7UUL - chains A and D of the 3 polymer chains in the assembly; structure by X-ray diffraction, 2.26 A resolution.

# Chain A (and D)
Molecule: Aminocyclitol acetyltransferase ApmA
From: Staphylococcus aureus
Notes: chain D of this document is another copy of the same molecule, construct and numbering; everything in this record applies to it too
UniProt: A0A1D0AST6 (A0A1D0AST6_STAAU); numbering as in UniProt (aligned over 1-274)
Chain sequence (276 residues; each row starts with the number of its first residue; numbers below 1 keep their minus sign (Gln-1 is residue -1)):
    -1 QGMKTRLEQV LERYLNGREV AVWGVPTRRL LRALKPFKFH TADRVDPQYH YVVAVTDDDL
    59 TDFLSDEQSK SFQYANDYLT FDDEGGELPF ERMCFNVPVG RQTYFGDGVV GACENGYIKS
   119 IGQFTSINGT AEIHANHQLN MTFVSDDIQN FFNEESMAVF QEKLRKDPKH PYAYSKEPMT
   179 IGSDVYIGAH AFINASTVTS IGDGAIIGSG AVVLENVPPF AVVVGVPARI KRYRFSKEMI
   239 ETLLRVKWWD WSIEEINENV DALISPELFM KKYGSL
Disordered / not traced: -1, 274 (chain D: -1)
Construct notes: expression tag (-1 to 0)
Residues lining bound ligands:
  - Kanamycin B (9CS; (1R,2S,3S,4R,6S)-4,6-diamino-3-[(3-amino-3-deoxy-alpha-D-glucopyranosyl)oxy]-2-hydroxycyclohexyl 2,6-diamino-2,6-dideoxy-alpha-D-glucopyranoside), molecule 1: Asp81, Gly83, Gly84, Glu85, Tyr102, Phe103, Gly104, Gly127
  - Kanamycin B (9CS), molecule 2: Asn113, Tyr115, His132, His135, Asp144, Asp145, Tyr170
  - coenzyme A (COA), molecule 1: Asn126, Tyr184, Ile185, Gly186, Ala187, Ile204, Gly206, Ser207, Val220, Val222, Gly223, Lys229, Arg230
  - coenzyme A (COA), molecule 2: His132, Ala133, Asn134, Leu137, Phe190, Asn192, Val210, Leu212, Val224, Pro225

# Interface between chain A and chain D
Residue-residue contacts (73):
  Arg26(A) - Trp21(D)
  Arg26(A) - Gly22(D)
  Arg26(A) - Ala40(D)  hydrogen bond (side chain-backbone)
  Arg26(A) - Asp57(D)
  Arg26(A) - Asp60(D)
  Arg27(A) - Asp56(D)  salt bridge
  Arg27(A) - Thr59(D)
  Arg27(A) - Asp60(D)
  Arg30(A) - Trp21(D)
  Arg30(A) - Asp60(D)  salt bridge
  Arg30(A) - Ser63(D)
  Arg30(A) - Asp64(D)  salt bridge
  Thr128(A) - His188(D)  hydrogen bond (backbone-side chain)
  Glu130(A) - Asn126(D)  hydrogen bond
  Glu130(A) - Thr128(D)
  Glu130(A) - Ala187(D)
  Glu130(A) - His188(D)
  His132(A) - Asn126(D)
  Ala133(A) - Tyr184(D)  hydrogen bond (backbone-side chain)
  His135(A) - Tyr102(D)
  His135(A) - Ser124(D)
  His135(A) - Tyr184(D)
  Leu137(A) - Ile204(D)  hydrophobic
  Asn138(A) - Pro264(D)
  Met139(A) - Phe233(D)
  Met139(A) - Leu261(D)
  Met139(A) - Ile262(D)
  Met139(A) - Pro264(D)
  Thr140(A) - Asp182(D)
  Thr140(A) - Arg232(D)  hydrogen bond (backbone-side chain)
  Thr140(A) - Phe233(D)
  Thr140(A) - Met237(D)
  Thr140(A) - Leu241(D)
  Thr140(A) - Ala260(D)  hydrogen bond (side chain-backbone)
  Thr140(A) - Leu261(D)  hydrogen bond (backbone-backbone)
  Thr140(A) - Ser263(D)
  Thr140(A) - Pro264(D)
  Thr140(A) - Phe267(D)
  Phe141(A) - Asp182(D)
  Phe141(A) - Arg232(D)
  Phe141(A) - Trp246(D)  hydrophobic
  Phe141(A) - Leu261(D)
  Val142(A) - Asp182(D)  hydrogen bond (backbone-side chain)
  Val142(A) - Arg232(D)
  Ser143(A) - Phe122(D)
  Ser143(A) - Asp182(D)  hydrogen bond (backbone-side chain)
  Asp144(A) - Tyr102(D)  hydrogen bond
  Asp144(A) - Ser124(D)
  Asp145(A) - Glu85(D)
  Asp145(A) - Gln100(D)
  Asp145(A) - Tyr102(D)
  Ile146(A) - Phe122(D)  hydrophobic
  Ile146(A) - Trp246(D)  hydrophobic
  Asn148(A) - Gln100(D)  hydrogen bond
  Phe149(A) - Pro87(D)
  Phe149(A) - Arg99(D)
  Phe149(A) - Gln100(D)
  Phe149(A) - Phe122(D)  hydrophobic
  Phe149(A) - Ile251(D)  hydrophobic
  Phe149(A) - Asn255(D)  hydrogen bond (backbone-side chain)
  Phe150(A) - Ile254(D)  hydrophobic
  Phe150(A) - Asn255(D)
  Asn151(A) - Asn255(D)  hydrogen bond (backbone-side chain)
  Ser154(A) - Asn255(D)  hydrogen bond
  Ser154(A) - Val258(D)
  Val157(A) - Ile262(D)  hydrophobic
  Phe158(A) - Ile262(D)
  Lys161(A) - Ile262(D)  hydrogen bond (side chain-backbone)
  His188(A) - His188(D)
  Ala189(A) - His188(D)  hydrogen bond (backbone-side chain)
  Phe190(A) - Ala187(D)  hydrophobic
  Phe190(A) - Ser207(D)
  Val210(A) - Ser207(D)
Interface residues without a listed pair, chain A (34 interface residues in all): Pro24, Asp80, Ala129, Val224
Interface residues without a listed pair, chain D (47 interface residues in all): Val20, Val23, Thr39, Val183, Gly208, Gly223, Val224, Arg230

# In short
Chain A and chain D form an interface of 34 and 47 residues respectively; the contacts include 16 hydrogen
bonds and 3 salt bridges. Polar contacts include Arg27(A)-Asp56(D), Arg30(A)-Asp60(D) and Arg30(A)-Asp64(D).
Ligands of chain A: Kanamycin B and coenzyme A.
Both chains are Aminocyclitol acetyltransferase ApmA (Staphylococcus aureus). Entry 7UUL (Crystal structure of
aminoglycoside resistance enzyme ApmA, complex with kanamycin B and coenzyme A) was determined by X-ray
diffraction (same publication as 7UUJ, 7UUK, 7UUM, 7UUN and 7UUO).
